Entry 7NJN (electron microscopy, 2.64 A resolution); this record covers chains E and G of the 20 polymer chains in the assembly.

# Chain E
Name: ATP synthase subunit beta
Organism: Mycolicibacterium smegmatis MC2 155
Notes: EC 7.1.2.2
UniProt: A0R200 (ATPB_MYCS2); numbering as in UniProt (aligned over 1-475)
Chain sequence (475 residues; row label = number of the first residue in the row):
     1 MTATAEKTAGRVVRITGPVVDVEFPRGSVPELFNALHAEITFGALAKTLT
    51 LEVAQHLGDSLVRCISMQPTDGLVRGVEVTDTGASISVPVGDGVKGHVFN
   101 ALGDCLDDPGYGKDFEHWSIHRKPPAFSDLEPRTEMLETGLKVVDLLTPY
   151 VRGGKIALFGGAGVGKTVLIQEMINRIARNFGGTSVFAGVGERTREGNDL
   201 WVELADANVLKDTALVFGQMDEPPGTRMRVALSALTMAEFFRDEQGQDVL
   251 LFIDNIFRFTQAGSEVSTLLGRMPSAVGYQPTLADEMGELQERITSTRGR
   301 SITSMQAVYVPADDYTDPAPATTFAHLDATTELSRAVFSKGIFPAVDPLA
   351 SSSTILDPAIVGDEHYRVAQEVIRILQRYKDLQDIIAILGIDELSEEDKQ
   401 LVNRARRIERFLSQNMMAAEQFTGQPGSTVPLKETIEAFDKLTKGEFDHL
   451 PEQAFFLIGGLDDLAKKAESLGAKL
Disordered / not traced: 1-7, 472-475
Ligand contacts: ADP (adenosine-5'-diphosphate): Gly-161, Ala-162, Gly-163, Val-164, Gly-165, Lys-166, Thr-167, Val-168, Phe-338, Phe-343, Met-416, Ala-419, Phe-422

# Chain G
Name: ATP synthase gamma chain
Organism: Mycolicibacterium smegmatis MC2 155
UniProt: A0R201 (ATPG_MYCS2); residue numbers follow UniProt; this construct covers 1-307
Chain sequence (307 residues; each row starts with the number of its first residue):
     1 MAATLRELRGRIRSAGSIKKITKAQELIATSRIAKAQARVEAARPYAAEI
    51 TNMLTELAGASALDHPLLVERKQPKRAGVLVVSSDRGLCGAYNANVLRRA
   101 EELFSLLRDEGKDPVLYVVGRKALGYFSFRQRTVVESWTGFSERPTYENA
   151 REIADTLVNAFMAGADDEGDDAGADGILGVDELHIVFTEFRSMLSQTAVA
   201 RRAAPMEVEYVGEVETGPRTLYSFEPDPETLFDALLPRYIATRVYAALLE
   251 AAASESASRRRAMKSATDNADDLIKALTLAANRERQAQITQEISEIVGGA
   301 NALAGSK
Disordered / not traced: 1-2, 211-219, 305-307

# How chain E and chain G interact
Pairs across the interface - 20 pairs, chain E then chain G:
  Met-273(E) / Val-297(G)  hydrophobic
  Pro-274(E) / Ile-293(G)  hydrophobic
  Pro-274(E) / Val-297(G)
  Ala-276(E) / Thr-290(G)
  Val-277(E) / Gln-286(G)
  Val-277(E) / Ile-289(G)
  Val-277(E) / Thr-290(G)  hydrogen bond (backbone-side chain)
  Gly-278(E) / Ile-293(G)
  Ala-312(E) / Arg-285(G)
  Asp-314(E) / Asn-282(G)
  Asp-314(E) / Arg-285(G)  salt bridge
  Asp-314(E) / Gln-286(G)  hydrogen bond
  Thr-316(E) / Gln-286(G)  hydrogen bond
  Asp-317(E) / Arg-285(G)  salt bridge
  Asp-317(E) / Gln-286(G)
  Asp-384(E) / Lys-23(G)
  Asp-384(E) / Leu-27(G)
  Ile-388(E) / Leu-27(G)  hydrophobic
  Leu-389(E) / Leu-27(G)
  Leu-389(E) / Ser-31(G)
Also at the interface, not in a pair above, chain E (16 interface residues in all): Pro-311, Pro-318, Ile-385, Glu-393
Also at the interface, not in a pair above, chain G (13 interface residues in all): Thr-30, Ala-34, Asn-301

# In short
Chain E and chain G form an interface of 16 and 13 residues respectively; the contacts include 3 hydrogen
bonds and 2 salt bridges. Polar pairs include Asp-314(E)/Arg-285(G), Asp-317(E)/Arg-285(G) and
Val-277(E)/Thr-290(G). Chain E binds ADP.
Here chain E is ATP synthase subunit beta and chain G is ATP synthase gamma chain, both from Mycolicibacterium
smegmatis MC2 155. Entry 7NJN (Mycobacterium smegmatis ATP synthase state 1d) was determined by electron
microscopy (same publication as 7NJK, 7NJL, 7NJM, 7NJO, 7NJP, 7NJQ and 20 further entries).
